8ZB8 - chains C and D of the 6 polymer chains in the assembly; structure by X-ray diffraction, 2.94 A resolution.

Chain C:
Protein: Detyrosinated tubulin alpha-1B chain
Source organism: Sus scrofa
UniProtKB: Q2XVP4 (TBA1B_PIG); residues 1-450 here = UniProt positions 1-450
Sequence (450 residues; row label = number of the first residue in the row):
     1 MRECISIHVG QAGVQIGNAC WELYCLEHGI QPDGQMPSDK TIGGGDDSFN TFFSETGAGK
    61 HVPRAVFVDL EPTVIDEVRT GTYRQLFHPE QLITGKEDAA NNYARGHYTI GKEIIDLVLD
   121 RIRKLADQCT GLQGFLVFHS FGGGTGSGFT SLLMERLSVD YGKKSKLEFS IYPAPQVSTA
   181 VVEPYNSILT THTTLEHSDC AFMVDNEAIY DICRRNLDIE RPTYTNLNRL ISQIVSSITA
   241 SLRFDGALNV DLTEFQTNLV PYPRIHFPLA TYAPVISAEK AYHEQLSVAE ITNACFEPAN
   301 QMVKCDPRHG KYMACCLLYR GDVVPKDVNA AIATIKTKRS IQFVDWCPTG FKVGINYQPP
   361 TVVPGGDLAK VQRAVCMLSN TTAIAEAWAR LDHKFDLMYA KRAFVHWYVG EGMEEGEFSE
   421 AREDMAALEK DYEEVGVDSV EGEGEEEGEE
Disordered / not traced: 441-450
Metal / ion sites: Ca2+: Asp-39, Thr-41, Gly-44, Glu-55
Small-molecule neighbours:
  - A1D8I (N,2-dimethyl-N-(1-methylindol-5-yl)thieno[3,2-d]pyrimidin-4-amine): Thr-179, Ala-180, Val-181
  - GTP (guanosine-5'-triphosphate): Gly-10, Gln-11, Ala-12, Gln-15, Ile-16, Asp-69, Glu-71, Asp-98, Ala-99, Ala-100, Asn-101, Ser-140, Gly-142, Gly-143, Gly-144, Thr-145, Gly-146, Ile-171, Pro-173, Val-177, Ser-178, Thr-179, Glu-183, Asn-206, Tyr-224, Leu-227, Asn-228, Ile-231
Swiss-Prot annotation at these positions:
  - motif: Met-1 to Cys-4 (MREC motif)
  - active site: Glu-254
  - binding site (GTP): Gly-10, Gln-11, Ala-12, Gln-15, Glu-71, Ala-99, Ser-140, Gly-143, Gly-144, Thr-145, Gly-146, Thr-179, Glu-183, Asn-206, Tyr-224, Asn-228, Leu-252
  - binding site (Mg(2+)): Glu-71
  - modified residue: Lys-40 (N6,N6,N6-trimethyllysine), Ser-48 (Phosphoserine), Ser-232 (Phosphoserine), Tyr-282 (3'-nitrotyrosine), Arg-339 (Omega-N-methylarginine), Ser-439 (Phosphoserine), Glu-443 (5-glutamyl polyglutamate), Glu-445 (5-glutamyl polyglutamate)
  - cross-link (Glycyl lysine isopeptide (Lys-Gly)): Lys-326 (interchain with G-Cter in ubiquitin), Lys-370 (interchain with G-Cter in ubiquitin)

Chain D:
Protein: Tubulin beta chain
Source organism: Sus scrofa
UniProtKB: A0A8D1UIR5 (A0A8D1UIR5_PIG); residues 1-445 here = UniProt positions 1-445
Sequence (445 residues; each row starts with the number of its first residue):
     1 MREIVHIQAG QCGNQIGAKF WEVISDEHGI DPTGSYHGDS DLQLERINVY YNEATGNKYV
    61 PRAILVDLEP GTMDSVRSGP FGQIFRPDNF VFGQSGAGNN WAKGHYTEGA ELVDSVLDVV
   121 RKESESCDCL QGFQLTHSLG GGTGSGMGTL LISKIREEYP DRIMNTFSVM PSPKVSDTVV
   181 EPYNATLSVH QLVENTDETY CIDNEALYDI CFRTLKLTTP TYGDLNHLVS ATMSGVTTCL
   241 RFPGQLNADL RKLAVNMVPF PRLHFFMPGF APLTSRGSQQ YRALTVPELT QQMFDSKNMM
   301 AACDPRHGRY LTVAAIFRGR MSMKEVDEQM LNVQNKNSSY FVEWIPNNVK TAVCDIPPRG
   361 LKMSATFIGN STAIQELFKR ISEQFTAMFR RKAFLHWYTG EGMDEMEFTE AESNMNDLVS
   421 EYQQYQDATA DEQGEFEEEE GEDEA
Disordered / not traced: 274-283, 432-445
Small-molecule neighbours:
  - A1D8I (N,2-dimethyl-N-(1-methylindol-5-yl)thieno[3,2-d]pyrimidin-4-amine): Cys-239, Leu-240, Leu-246, Ala-248, Lys-252, Leu-253, Asn-256, Met-257, Thr-312, Val-313, Ala-314, Ala-315, Ile-316, Asn-347, Asn-348, Val-349, Lys-350, Thr-351, Ala-352
  - GDP (guanosine-5'-diphosphate): Gly-10, Gln-11, Cys-12, Gln-15, Ile-16, Ser-138, Gly-140, Gly-141, Gly-142, Thr-143, Gly-144, Ser-145, Val-169, Pro-171, Val-175, Ser-176, Glu-181, Asn-204, Leu-207, Tyr-222, Leu-225, Asn-226

How chain C and chain D interact:
Contacting residue pairs (50; chain C residue first):
  Lys-96(C) / Asp-128(D)  salt bridge
  Lys-96(C) / Cys-129(D)
  Glu-97(C) / Arg-162(D)  salt bridge
  Asp-98(C) / Lys-252(D)  salt bridge
  Ala-100(C) / Arg-251(D)
  Ala-100(C) / Lys-252(D)
  Ala-100(C) / Val-255(D)
  Asn-101(C) / Lys-252(D)
  Asn-101(C) / Asn-256(D)  hydrogen bond
  Arg-105(C) / Arg-251(D)
  Pro-175(C) / Asn-347(D)
  Ser-178(C) / Lys-350(D)
  Ala-180(C) / Asn-256(D)
  Val-181(C) / Asn-256(D)  hydrogen bond (backbone-side chain)
  Val-181(C) / Ile-345(D)  hydrophobic
  Val-181(C) / Pro-346(D)
  Val-181(C) / Asn-347(D)
  Val-182(C) / Asn-256(D)
  Glu-220(C) / Lys-324(D)  salt bridge
  Arg-221(C) / Gln-245(D)  hydrogen bond
  Arg-221(C) / Met-323(D)
  Arg-221(C) / Asp-327(D)  salt bridge
  Thr-223(C) / Gln-245(D)
  Tyr-224(C) / Gln-245(D)
  Lys-394(C) / Pro-346(D)
  Lys-394(C) / Asn-347(D)  hydrogen bond
  Leu-397(C) / Glu-343(D)
  Leu-397(C) / Trp-344(D)
  Leu-397(C) / Pro-346(D)  hydrophobic
  Met-398(C) / Trp-344(D)  hydrogen bond (backbone-backbone)
  Met-398(C) / Pro-346(D)
  Lys-401(C) / Phe-260(D)
  Lys-401(C) / Trp-344(D)
  Lys-401(C) / Thr-429(D)  hydrogen bond (side chain-backbone)
  Arg-402(C) / Phe-260(D)
  Ala-403(C) / Pro-259(D)
  Ala-403(C) / Phe-260(D)  hydrophobic
  Phe-404(C) / Val-255(D)
  Phe-404(C) / Asn-256(D)
  Phe-404(C) / Val-258(D)
  Phe-404(C) / Pro-259(D)  hydrogen bond (backbone-backbone)
  Phe-404(C) / Thr-312(D)
  Phe-404(C) / Ile-345(D)  hydrophobic
  His-406(C) / Val-258(D)
  His-406(C) / Pro-259(D)  hydrogen bond (side chain-backbone)
  His-406(C) / Phe-260(D)
  His-406(C) / Pro-261(D)
  Trp-407(C) / Ala-254(D)  hydrogen bond (side chain-backbone)
  Trp-407(C) / Val-255(D)  hydrogen bond (side chain-backbone)
  Trp-407(C) / Val-258(D)  hydrogen bond (side chain-backbone)
Interface residues without a listed pair, chain C (26 interface residues in all): Thr-179, Tyr-210
Interface residues without a listed pair, chain D (32 interface residues in all): Arg-2, Asp-197, Leu-246, Asp-249, Met-257, Asn-348, Ala-428, Ala-430

In short:
Chain C and chain D form an interface of 26 and 32 residues respectively; the contacts include 11 hydrogen
bonds and 5 salt bridges. Polar contacts include Lys-96(C)/Asp-128(D), Glu-97(C)/Arg-162(D) and
Asp-98(C)/Lys-252(D). Compound A1D8I is bound between chain C and chain D. Chain C binds GTP.
Chain C is Detyrosinated tubulin alpha-1B chain and chain D is Tubulin beta chain, both from Sus scrofa; the
structure, Crystal structure of T2R-TTL-DPP21 complex, was determined by X-ray diffraction.
